PDB entry 7F0D | electron microscopy, 3.30 A resolution | chains 0 and A of the 31 polymer chains in the assembly

[Chain 0]
Protein: 50S ribosomal protein L32
Source organism: Mycobacterium tuberculosis H37Ra
UniProt: A0A045IMI5 (A0A045IMI5_MYCTX); residues 1-57 here = UniProt positions 1-57
Sequence (57 residues; numbered 1 to 57; the number before each row is that of its first residue):
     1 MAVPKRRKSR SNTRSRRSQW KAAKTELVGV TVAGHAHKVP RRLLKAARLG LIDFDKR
Unresolved in the structure: 1, 55-57

[Chain A]
Molecule: 23S rRNA
Source organism: Mycobacterium tuberculosis H37Ra
Sequence (3138 nucleotides; row label = number of the first residue in the row):
     1 UUGUAAGUGU CUAAGGGCGC AUGGUGGAUG CCUUGGCAUC GAGAGCCGAU GAAGGACGUG
    61 GGAGGCUGCG AUAUGCCUCG GGGAGCUGUC AACCGAGCGU GGAUCCGAGG AUUUCCGAAU
   121 GGGGAAACCC AGCACGAGUG AUGUCGUGCU ACCCGCAUCU GAAUAUAUAG GGUGCGGGAG
   181 GGAACGCGGG GAAGUGAAAC AUCUCAGUAC CCGUAGGAGG AGAAAACAAU UGUGAUUCCG
   241 CAAGUAGUGG CGAGCGAACG CGGAACAGGC UAAACCGCAC GCAUGGGUAA CCGGGUAGGG
   301 GUUGUGUGUG CGGGGUUGUG GGAGGAUAUG UCUCAGCGCU ACCCGGCUGA GAGGCAGUCA
   361 GAAAGUGUCG UGGUUAGCGG AAGUGGCCUG GGAUGGUCUG CCGUAGACGG UGAGAGCCCG
   421 GUACGCGAAA ACCCGGCACC UGCCUAGUAU CAAUUCCCGA GUAGCAGCGG GCCCGUGGAA
   481 UCCGCUGUGA AUCCGCCGGG ACCACCCGGU AAGCCUAAAU ACUCCUCGAU GACCGAUAGC
   541 GGAUUAGUAC CGUGAGGGAA UGGUGAAAAG UACCCCGGGA GGGGAGUGAA AGAGUACCUG
   601 AAACCGUGUG CCUACAAUCC GUCAGAGCCU CCUUUUCCUC UCCGGAGGAG GGUGGUGAUG
   661 GCGUGCCUUU UGAAGAAUGA GCCUGCGAGU CAGGGACAUG UCGCAAGGUU AACCCGUGUG
   721 GGGUAGCCGC AGCGAAAGCG AGUCUGAAUA GGGCGACCCA CACGCGCAUA CGCGCGUGUG
   781 AAUAGUGGCG UGUUCUGGAC CCGAAGCGGA GUGAUCUACC CAUGGCCAGG GUGAAGCGCG
   841 GGUAAGACCG CGUGGAGGCC CGAACCCACU UAGGUUGAAG ACUGAGGGGA UGAGCUGUGG
   901 GUAGGGGUGA AAGGCCAAUC AAACUCCGUG AUAGCUGGUU CUCCCCGAAA UGCAUUUAGG
   961 UGCAGCGUUG CGUGGUUCAC CGCGGAGGUA GAGCUACUGG AUGGCCGAUG GGCCCUACUA
  1021 GGUUACUGAC GUCAGCCAAA CUCCGAAUGC CGUGGUGUAA AGCGUGGCAG UGAGACGGCG
  1081 GGGGAUAAGC UCCGUACGUC GAAAGGGAAA CAGCCCAGAU CGCCGGCUAA GGCCCCCAAG
  1141 CGUGUGCUAA GUGGGAAAGG AUGUGCAGUC GCAAAGACAA CCAGGAGGUU GGCUUAGAAG
  1201 CAGCCACCCU UGAAAGAGUG CGUAAUAGCU CACUGGUCAA GUGAUUGUGC GCCGAUAAUG
  1261 UAGCGGGGCU CAAGCACACC GCCGAAGCCG CGGCACAUCC ACCUUGUGGU GGGUGUGGGU
  1321 AGGGGAGCGU CCCUCAUUCA GCGAAGCCAC CGGGUGACCG GUGGUGGAGG GUGGGGGAGU
  1381 GAGAAUGCAG GCAUGAGUAG CGACAAGGCA AGUGAGAACC UUGCCCGCCG AAAGACCAAG
  1441 GGUUCCUGGG CCAGGCCAGU CCGCCCAGGG UGAGUCGGGA CCUAAGGCGA GGCCGACAGG
  1501 CGUAGUCGAU GGACAACGGG UUGAUAUUCC CGUACCCGUG UGUGGGCGCC CGUGACGAAU
  1561 CAGCGGUACU AACCACCCAA AACCGGAUCG AUCACUCCCC UUCGGGGGUG UGGAGUUCUG
  1621 GGGCUGCGUG GGAACUUCGC UGGUAGUAGU CAAGCGAAGG GGUGACGCAG GAAGGUAGCC
  1681 GUACCAGUCA GUGGUAACAC UGGGGCAAGC CGGUAGGGAG AGCGAUAGGC AAAUCCGUCG
  1741 CUCACUAAUC CUGAGAGGUG ACGCAUAGCC GGUUGAGGCG AAUUCGGUGA UCCUCUGCUG
  1801 CCAAGAAAAG CCUCUAGCGA GCACACACAC GGCCCGUACC CCAAACCGAC ACAGGUGGUC
  1861 AGGUAGAGCA UACCAAGGCG UACGAGAUAA CUAUGGUUAA GGAACUCGGC AAAAUGCCCC
  1921 CGUAACUUCG GGAGAAGGGG GACCGGAAUA UCGUGAACAC CCUUGCGGUG GGAGCGGGAU
  1981 CCGGUCGCAG AAACCAGUGA GGAGCGACUG UUUACUAAAA ACACAGGUCC GUGCGAAGUC
  2041 GCAAGACGAU GUAUACGGAC UGACGCCUGC CCGGUGCUGG AAGGUUAAGA GGACCCGUUA
  2101 ACCCGCAAGG GUGAAGCGGA GAAUUUAAGC CCCAGUAAAC GGCGGUGGUA ACUAUAACCA
  2161 UCCUAAGGUA GCGAAAUUCC UUGUCGGGUA AGUUCCGACC UGCACGAAUG GCGUAACGAC
  2221 UUCUCAACUG UCUCAACCAU AGACUCGGCG AAAUUGCACU ACGAGUAAAG AUGCUCGUUA
  2281 CGCGCGGCAG GACGAAAAGA CCCCGGGACC UUCACUACAA CUUGGUAUUG AUGUUCGGUA
  2341 CGGUUUGUGU AGGAUAGGUG GGAGACUGUG AAACCUCGAC GCCAGUUGGG GCGGAGUCGU
  2401 UGUUGAAAUA CCACUCUGAU CGUAUUGGGC AUCUAACCUC GAACCCUGAA UCGGGUUUAG
  2461 GGACAGUGCC UGGCGGGUAG UUUAACUGGG GCGGUUGCCU CCUAAAAUGU AACGGAGGCG
  2521 CCCAAAGGUU CCCUCAACCU GGACGGCAAU CAGGUGGCGA GUGUAAAUGC ACAAGGGAGC
  2581 UUGACUGCGA GACUUACAAG UCAAGCAGGG ACGAAAGUCG GGAUUAGUGA UCCGGCACCC
  2641 CCGAGUGGAA GGGGUGUCGC UCAACGGAUA AAAGGUACCC CGGGGAUAAC AGGCUGAUCU
  2701 UCCCCAAGAG UCCAUAUCGA CGGGAUGGUU UGGCACCUCG AUGUCGGCUC GUCGCAUCCU
  2761 GGGGCUGGAG CAGGUCCCAA GGGUUGGGCU GUUCGCCCAU UAAAGCGGCA CGCGAGCUGG
  2821 GUUUAGAACG UCGUGAGACA GUUCGGUCUC UAUCCGCCGC GCGCGUCAGA AACUUGAGGA
  2881 AACCUGUCCC UAGUACGAGA GGACCGGGAC GGACGAACCU CUGGUGCACC AGUUGUCCCG
  2941 CCAGGGGCAC CGCUGGAUAG CCACGUUCGG UCAGGAUAAC CGCUGAAAGC AUCUAAGCGG
  3001 GAAACCUUCU CCAAGAUCAG GUUUCUCACC CACUUGGUGG GAUAAGGCCC CCCGCAGAAC
  3061 ACGGGUUCAA UAGGUCAGAC CUGGAAGCUC AGUAAUGGGU GUAGGGAACU GGUGCUAACC
  3121 GGCCGAAAAC UUACAACA
Unresolved in the structure: 1-4, 1013-1022, 3133-3138
Metal / ion sites: Mg2+ near A2300 (its only coordinating residue here)
Small-molecule neighbours: clarithromycin (CTY): U875, A2295, A2296, A2297, A2300, A2741, G2743, U2847, C2848, U2849

[Chain 0 / chain A interface]
Residue-residue contacts (83):
  Ala2(0) with G2294(A), base contact; A2815(A), base contact; C2850(A), sugar contact; A2852(A), sugar contact; U2853(A), base contact
  Val3(0) with A2253(A), base contact; U2254(A), sugar contact; A2295(A), sugar contact; U2853(A), hydrogen bond to the base
  Pro4(0) with G1395(A), sugar contact; A2253(A), base contact; U2254(A), hydrogen bond to the sugar; U2853(A), base contact
  Lys5(0) with U2254(A), sugar contact; U2255(A), sugar contact; A2292(A), base contact; C2293(A), salt bridge to the phosphate; G2294(A), hydrogen bond to the phosphate; U2853(A), hydrogen bond to the base
  Arg6(0) with U2255(A), sugar contact; C2257(A), base contact; A2258(A), base contact; U2272(A), base contact; A2292(A), hydrogen bond to the sugar
  Arg7(0) with G681(A), sugar contact; C682(A), sugar contact; A1393(A), sugar contact; U2255(A), hydrogen bond to the sugar; C2257(A), phosphate contact; U2260(A), base contact
  Lys8(0) with U1394(A), hydrogen bond to the sugar; G1395(A), salt bridge to the phosphate; U2853(A), sugar contact
  Ser9(0) with A2258(A), hydrogen bond to the phosphate; C2259(A), hydrogen bond to the phosphate
  Arg10(0) with C18(A), salt bridge to the phosphate; C605(A), salt bridge to the phosphate
  Ser11(0) with G16(A), sugar contact; G17(A), sugar contact; C2259(A), hydrogen bond to the phosphate
  Asn12(0) with U2260(A), hydrogen bond to the phosphate
  Thr13(0) with U1394(A), hydrogen bond to the phosphate; G1395(A), phosphate contact
  Arg14(0) with G16(A), phosphate contact; G17(A), phosphate contact; C605(A), salt bridge to the phosphate; G606(A), salt bridge to the phosphate
  Ser15(0) with G15(A), hydrogen bond to the sugar; G16(A), phosphate contact; C2283(A), sugar contact
  Arg16(0) with G1395(A), salt bridge to the phosphate; A1396(A), hydrogen bond to the phosphate; G1397(A), salt bridge to the phosphate; G2284(A), phosphate contact
  Arg17(0) with U1394(A), salt bridge to the phosphate; G1395(A), salt bridge to the phosphate; A1396(A), hydrogen bond to the sugar; G1397(A), salt bridge to the phosphate
  Ser18(0) with G15(A), hydrogen bond to the phosphate; G16(A), hydrogen bond to the phosphate
  Gln19(0) with A14(A), sugar contact; C2283(A), hydrogen bond to the sugar; G2284(A), sugar contact
  Trp20(0) with G1397(A), base contact
  Lys21(0) with G15(A), salt bridge to the phosphate
  Lys24(0) with C3049(A), sugar contact; C3123(A), sugar contact
  Thr25(0) with C3049(A), hydrogen bond to the sugar
  Glu26(0) with G3122(A), sugar contact
  Leu27(0) with G3121(A), sugar contact; G3122(A), phosphate contact
  Val28(0) with G3122(A), phosphate contact
  Arg41(0) with C3050(A), hydrogen bond to the base; C3119(A), salt bridge to the phosphate; C3120(A), salt bridge to the phosphate; G3121(A), sugar contact
  Arg42(0) with C3050(A), hydrogen bond to the sugar; C3051(A), salt bridge to the phosphate; C3119(A), hydrogen bond to the base
  Leu44(0) with C3119(A), base contact; C3120(A), phosphate contact
  Lys45(0) with C3119(A), base contact
  Arg48(0) with C3120(A), base contact
Other interface residues (no listed pair), chain A (43 interface residues in all): C2285, C2854, A3118

[In short]
30 residues of chain 0 and 43 residues of chain A are in contact, with 22 hydrogen bonds and 15 salt bridges.
Among the polar pairs are Val3(0)-U2853(A), Lys5(0)-U2853(A) and Arg41(0)-C3050(A). Chain A binds
clarithromycin.
Here chain 0 is 50S ribosomal protein L32 and chain A is 23S rRNA, both from Mycobacterium tuberculosis H37Ra.
Entry 7F0D (Cryo-EM structure of Mycobacterium tuberculosis 50S ribosome subunit bound with clarithromycin)
was determined by electron microscopy.
